PDB entry 2DTX | X-ray diffraction, 1.60 A resolution | chains A and B

[Chain A (and B)]
Protein: Glucose 1-dehydrogenase related protein
From: Thermoplasma acidophilum
Notes: EC 1.1.1.118; chain B of this document is another copy of the same molecule, construct and numbering; everything in this record applies to it too
UniProtKB: Q9HK51 (Q9HK51_THEAC); residues 2-255 here = UniProt positions 2-255
Amino-acid sequence (264 residues; row label = number of the first residue in the row; numbering starts at 0):
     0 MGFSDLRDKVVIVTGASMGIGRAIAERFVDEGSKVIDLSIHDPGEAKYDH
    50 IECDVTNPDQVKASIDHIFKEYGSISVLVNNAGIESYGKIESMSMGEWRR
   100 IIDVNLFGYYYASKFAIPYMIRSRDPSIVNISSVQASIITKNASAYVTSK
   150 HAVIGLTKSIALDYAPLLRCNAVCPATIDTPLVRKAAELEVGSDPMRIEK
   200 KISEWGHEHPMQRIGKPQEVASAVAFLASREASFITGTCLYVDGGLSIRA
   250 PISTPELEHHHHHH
Disordered / not traced: 0, 256-263
Sequence notes: expression tag (0-1, 256-263)
Disulfides: Cys173-Cys238
Small-molecule neighbours: beta-D-mannopyranose (BMA): Glu84, Ser132, Val133, Gln134, Tyr145, Pro174, Ala175, Thr176, Val182, His208, Leu245, Ile251
What the authors report for this chain:
  - binding site for beta-D-mannopyranose: Glu84, Tyr86, Val133, Gln134, Thr139, Thr176
  - specificity-determining residues: Glu84
  - contacts within the chain: Glu84-Leu181 (proposed by the authors, not directly observed)
  - specificity-determining residues: Thr176, Leu181, Val182 (proposed by the authors, not directly observed)
  - catalytic residues: Ser132, Tyr145, Lys149 (proposed by the authors, not directly observed)
  - binding site for beta-D-mannopyranose: Ser132, Tyr145 (proposed by the authors, not directly observed)
  - self-association interface (contacts with another copy of this molecule); pairs are residue here / residue on that copy: Ile138-Ile247 (backbone contact), Lys140-Thr253, Asn141-Glu255 (hydrogen bond), Glu189-Ser252, Lys200-Ser252, Ala249-Ile138 (backbone contact), Tyr86, Ile137, Trp204, Leu245

[How chain A and chain B interact]
Contacting residue pairs (83):
  Pro57(A) - Met94(B)  hydrophobic
  Pro57(A) - Arg98(B)
  Lys88(A) - Asp162(B)
  Lys88(A) - Tyr163(B)
  Ile89(A) - Tyr109(B)  hydrophobic
  Ile89(A) - Lys113(B)
  Ile89(A) - Tyr163(B)
  Glu90(A) - Ser112(B)
  Glu90(A) - Lys113(B)
  Glu90(A) - Ile116(B)
  Glu90(A) - Pro117(B)
  Glu90(A) - Tyr163(B)
  Met92(A) - Lys113(B)
  Met94(A) - Tyr109(B)
  Met94(A) - Tyr110(B)  hydrophobic
  Met94(A) - Lys113(B)
  Trp97(A) - Phe106(B)  hydrophobic
  Trp97(A) - Tyr109(B)  hydrophobic
  Trp97(A) - Leu155(B)  hydrophobic
  Arg98(A) - Asp102(B)  salt bridge
  Arg98(A) - Phe106(B)
  Arg98(A) - Tyr110(B)  hydrogen bond
  Leu105(A) - Thr147(B)
  Phe106(A) - Trp97(B)  hydrophobic
  Phe106(A) - Arg98(B)
  Tyr109(A) - Ile89(B)  hydrophobic
  Tyr109(A) - Met94(B)
  Tyr109(A) - Trp97(B)
  Tyr110(A) - Met94(B)  hydrophobic
  Tyr110(A) - Arg98(B)  hydrogen bond
  Ser112(A) - Ile89(B)
  Lys113(A) - Ile89(B)  hydrogen bond (side chain-backbone)
  Lys113(A) - Glu90(B)  hydrogen bond (side chain-backbone)
  Lys113(A) - Met92(B)
  Lys113(A) - Met94(B)
  Ile116(A) - Ile89(B)  hydrophobic
  Ile116(A) - Glu90(B)
  Pro117(A) - Glu90(B)
  Ala135(A) - Lys157(B)  hydrogen bond (backbone-side chain)
  Ser136(A) - Lys157(B)  hydrogen bond (backbone-side chain)
  Ile138(A) - Lys157(B)
  Ile138(A) - Ser158(B)
  Ile138(A) - Leu161(B)
  Thr139(A) - Leu161(B)
  Lys140(A) - Leu161(B)
  Lys140(A) - Asp162(B)
  Asn141(A) - Asp162(B)  hydrogen bond (backbone-side chain)
  Ser143(A) - Leu155(B)
  Ser143(A) - Ser158(B)
  Val146(A) - Gly154(B)
  Val146(A) - Ser158(B)
  Thr147(A) - Leu105(B)
  Thr147(A) - Ala151(B)
  Thr147(A) - Gly154(B)
  Thr147(A) - Leu155(B)  hydrogen bond (side chain-backbone)
  His150(A) - His150(B)
  His150(A) - Ile153(B)
  His150(A) - Gly154(B)
  His150(A) - Lys157(B)  hydrogen bond
  Ala151(A) - Thr147(B)
  Ala151(A) - Ala151(B)  hydrophobic
  Ile153(A) - His150(B)
  Gly154(A) - Val146(B)
  Gly154(A) - Thr147(B)
  Gly154(A) - His150(B)
  Leu155(A) - Trp97(B)  hydrophobic
  Leu155(A) - Thr147(B)  hydrogen bond (backbone-side chain)
  Lys157(A) - Ala135(B)  hydrogen bond (side chain-backbone)
  Lys157(A) - Ser136(B)  hydrogen bond (side chain-backbone)
  Lys157(A) - Ile138(B)
  Lys157(A) - His150(B)  hydrogen bond
  Ser158(A) - Ile138(B)
  Ser158(A) - Ser143(B)
  Ser158(A) - Val146(B)
  Leu161(A) - Ile138(B)
  Leu161(A) - Thr139(B)
  Leu161(A) - Lys140(B)
  Asp162(A) - Lys88(B)
  Asp162(A) - Lys140(B)
  Asp162(A) - Asn141(B)  hydrogen bond (side chain-backbone)
  Tyr163(A) - Lys88(B)
  Tyr163(A) - Ile89(B)
  Tyr163(A) - Glu90(B)
Other interface residues (no listed pair), chain A (39 interface residues in all): Ser93, Ile101, Phe114, Ala142
Other interface residues (no listed pair), chain B (40 interface residues in all): Pro57, Ser93, Ile101, Phe114, Ala142

[Summary]
The interface between chain A and chain B involves 39 residues on one side and 40 on the other; the contacts
include 14 hydrogen bonds and 1 salt bridge. Polar pairs include Arg98(A)-Asp102(B), Arg98(A)-Tyr110(B) and
Lys113(A)-Ile89(B). The paper reports catalytic residues Ser132(A), Tyr145(A) and Lys149(A); a binding site
for beta-D-mannopyranose at Glu84(A), Tyr86(A) and Val133(A) among others.
Both chains are Glucose 1-dehydrogenase related protein (Thermoplasma acidophilum). Entry 2DTX (Structure of
Thermoplasma acidophilum aldohexose dehydrogenase (AldT) in complex with D-mannose) was determined by X-ray
diffraction together with 2DTD and 2DTE from the same study.
